7Q4N - chains A and K of the 3 polymer chains in the assembly; structure by X-ray diffraction, 3.20 A resolution.

== Chain A ==
Molecule: 18-nt DNA strand
Sequence (18 nucleotides; each row starts with the number of its first residue):
     1 TTGTGTTTTATGACGTCC

== Chain K ==
Name: Homeobox protein CDX-2
Source organism: Homo sapiens
UniProtKB: Q99626 (CDX2_HUMAN); residues 187-253 here = UniProt positions 187-253
Amino-acid sequence (67 residues; numbered 187 to 253; the number before each row is that of its first residue):
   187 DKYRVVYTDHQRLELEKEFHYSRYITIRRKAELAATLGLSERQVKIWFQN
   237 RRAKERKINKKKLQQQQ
Unresolved in the structure: 253

== Interface between chain A and chain K ==
Pairs across the interface - 17 pairs, chain A then chain K:
  DT7(A) with Lys240(K), sugar contact
  DT8(A) with Arg190(K), hydrogen bond to the base; Arg198(K), hydrogen bond to the phosphate; Lys240(K), salt bridge to the phosphate
  DT9(A) with Arg190(K), hydrogen bond to the sugar; Val191(K), hydrogen bond to the phosphate; Val192(K), phosphate contact; Tyr193(K), hydrogen bond to the phosphate; Arg198(K), salt bridge to the phosphate; Asn236(K), base contact
  DA10(A) with Tyr189(K), sugar contact; Val191(K), phosphate contact; Tyr193(K), hydrogen bond to the phosphate; Gln229(K), phosphate contact; Asn236(K), base contact
  DT11(A) with Arg228(K), salt bridge to the phosphate; Ile232(K), base contact
Interface residues without a listed pair, chain K (12 interface residues in all): Trp233

== Overview ==
The interface between chain A and chain K involves 5 residues on one side and 12 on the other, with 6 hydrogen
bonds and 3 salt bridges. Among the polar pairs are DT8(A)-Arg190(K), DT9(A)-Arg190(K) and DT8(A)-Arg198(K).
Here chain A is an 18-nt DNA strand and chain K is Homeobox protein CDX-2 (Homo sapiens). Entry 7Q4N
(transcription factor CDX2 bound to hydroxymethylated DNA) was determined by X-ray diffraction.
